PDB entry 6Z7W | X-ray diffraction, 2.42 A resolution | chains A and B of the 4 polymer chains in the assembly

[Chain A]
Molecule: MAb 6H10 light chain
From: Mus musculus
Amino-acid sequence (214 residues; each row starts with the number of its first residue):
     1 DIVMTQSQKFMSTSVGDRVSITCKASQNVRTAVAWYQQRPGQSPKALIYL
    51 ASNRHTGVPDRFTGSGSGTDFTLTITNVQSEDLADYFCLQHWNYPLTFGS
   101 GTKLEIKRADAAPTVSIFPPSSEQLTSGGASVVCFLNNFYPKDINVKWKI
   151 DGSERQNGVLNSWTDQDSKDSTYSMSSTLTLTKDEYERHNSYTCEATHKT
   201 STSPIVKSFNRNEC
Disulfides: Cys23-Cys88, Cys134-Cys194

[Chain B]
Molecule: HUI-018 Fab Heavy Chain
From: Mus musculus
Notes: antibody fragment or engineered binder
Amino-acid sequence (224 residues; each row starts with the number of its first residue; a row labelled like 82A-82C holds insertion residues (82A, then the next letters in order)):
     1 QVQLQQSGAELVRPGTSVKVSCKASGYAFTNHLIEWVNQRPGQGLEWIGV
    51 IN
   52A P
    53 GSGGTKYNEKFKGKATLTADKSSSTAYMQL
82A-82C SRL
    83 TSDDSAVYFCARSSEFITTVAADYWGQGTTLTVSSAKTTPPSVYPLAPGS
   133 AAQTNSMVTLGCLVKGYFPEPVTVTWNSGSLSSGVHTFPAVLQSDLYTLS
   183 SSVTVPSSTWPSETVTCNVAHPASSTKVDKKIVPRDCG
Unresolved in the structure: 133-136
Disulfides: Cys22-Cys92, Cys144-Cys199

[Chain A / chain B interface]
Cross-chain cystine bridges: Cys214(A)-Cys219(B)
Pairs across the interface - 70 pairs, chain A then chain B:
  Tyr36(A) - Ala103(B)  hydrogen bond (side chain-backbone)
  Tyr36(A) - Ala104(B)
  Tyr36(A) - Trp107(B)
  Gln38(A) - Gln39(B)  hydrogen bond
  Ser43(A) - Phe91(B)
  Ser43(A) - Gly108(B)  hydrogen bond (side chain-backbone)
  Ser43(A) - Gln109(B)
  Pro44(A) - Phe91(B)
  Pro44(A) - Trp107(B)  hydrophobic
  Ala46(A) - Ala104(B)
  Ala46(A) - Asp105(B)
  Tyr49(A) - Val102(B)  hydrophobic
  Leu50(A) - Thr101(B)
  His55(A) - Val102(B)
  His55(A) - Asp105(B)
  Phe87(A) - Gly44(B)
  Phe87(A) - Leu45(B)  hydrophobic
  His91(A) - Thr100(B)  hydrogen bond (side chain-backbone)
  His91(A) - Thr101(B)
  Tyr94(A) - Trp47(B)  hydrophobic
  Tyr94(A) - Val50(B)
  Tyr94(A) - Lys58(B)
  Tyr94(A) - Thr100(B)
  Pro95(A) - Trp47(B)  hydrophobic
  Pro95(A) - Asn60(B)
  Leu96(A) - Glu35(B)
  Leu96(A) - Trp47(B)
  Phe98(A) - Leu45(B)
  Ser116(A) - Thr141(B)
  Phe118(A) - Leu128(B)
  Phe118(A) - Ala129(B)
  Phe118(A) - Pro130(B)  hydrophobic
  Phe118(A) - Thr141(B)
  Pro119(A) - Arg217(B)
  Pro120(A) - Arg217(B)  hydrogen bond (backbone-side chain)
  Ser121(A) - Tyr126(B)
  Ser121(A) - Pro127(B)
  Ser121(A) - Arg217(B)
  Glu123(A) - Tyr126(B)
  Glu123(A) - Pro127(B)
  Glu123(A) - Lys212(B)  salt bridge
  Gln124(A) - Tyr126(B)
  Gln124(A) - Lys147(B)
  Ser131(A) - Leu145(B)
  Ser131(A) - Lys147(B)
  Val133(A) - Leu128(B)  hydrophobic
  Phe135(A) - Thr141(B)
  Phe135(A) - Leu142(B)
  Phe135(A) - Phe170(B)  hydrophobic
  Phe135(A) - Ser182(B)
  Phe135(A) - Ser184(B)
  Asn137(A) - His168(B)
  Asn137(A) - Phe170(B)
  Asn137(A) - Ser184(B)
  Asn138(A) - His168(B)  hydrogen bond
  Leu160(A) - Val173(B)  hydrophobic
  Leu160(A) - Gln175(B)
  Asn161(A) - Val173(B)
  Ser162(A) - Phe170(B)
  Ser162(A) - Pro171(B)  hydrogen bond (side chain-backbone)
  Trp163(A) - Pro171(B)
  Thr164(A) - Phe170(B)
  Ser174(A) - His168(B)  hydrogen bond
  Ser174(A) - Phe170(B)
  Met175(A) - Phe170(B)
  Ser176(A) - Phe170(B)
  Asn210(A) - Cys219(B)
  Glu213(A) - Cys219(B)  hydrogen bond (backbone-side chain)
  Glu213(A) - Gly220(B)  hydrogen bond (backbone-backbone)
  Cys214(A) - Cys219(B)  disulfide
Also at the interface, not in a pair above, chain A (41 interface residues in all): Leu89, Ser127, Thr180, Phe209
Also at the interface, not in a pair above, chain B (44 interface residues in all): Val37, Glu46, Gly143, Thr169, Ser183, Asp218

[In short]
Chain A and chain B form an interface of 41 and 44 residues respectively; the contacts include 1 disulfide
bond, 10 hydrogen bonds and 1 salt bridge. Polar contacts include Glu123(A)-Lys212(B), Tyr36(A)-Ala103(B) and
Gln38(A)-Gln39(B).
Chain A is MAb 6H10 light chain and chain B is HUI-018 Fab Heavy Chain, both from Mus musculus; the structure,
Human insulin in complex with the analytical antibody HUI-018 Fab, was determined by X-ray diffraction (same
publication as 6Z7X, 6Z7Y and 6Z7Z).
